Entry 8BED (electron microscopy, 2.03 A resolution); this record covers chains G and Q of the 8 polymer chains in the assembly.

Chain G:
Name: NADH dehydrogenase [ubiquinone] iron-sulfur protein 1, mitochondrial
From: Arabidopsis thaliana
Notes: EC 7.1.1.2
Reference sequence: Q9FGI6 (NDUS1_ARATH); residues 1-748 here = UniProt positions 1-748
Sequence (748 residues; numbered 1 to 748; the number before each row is that of its first residue):
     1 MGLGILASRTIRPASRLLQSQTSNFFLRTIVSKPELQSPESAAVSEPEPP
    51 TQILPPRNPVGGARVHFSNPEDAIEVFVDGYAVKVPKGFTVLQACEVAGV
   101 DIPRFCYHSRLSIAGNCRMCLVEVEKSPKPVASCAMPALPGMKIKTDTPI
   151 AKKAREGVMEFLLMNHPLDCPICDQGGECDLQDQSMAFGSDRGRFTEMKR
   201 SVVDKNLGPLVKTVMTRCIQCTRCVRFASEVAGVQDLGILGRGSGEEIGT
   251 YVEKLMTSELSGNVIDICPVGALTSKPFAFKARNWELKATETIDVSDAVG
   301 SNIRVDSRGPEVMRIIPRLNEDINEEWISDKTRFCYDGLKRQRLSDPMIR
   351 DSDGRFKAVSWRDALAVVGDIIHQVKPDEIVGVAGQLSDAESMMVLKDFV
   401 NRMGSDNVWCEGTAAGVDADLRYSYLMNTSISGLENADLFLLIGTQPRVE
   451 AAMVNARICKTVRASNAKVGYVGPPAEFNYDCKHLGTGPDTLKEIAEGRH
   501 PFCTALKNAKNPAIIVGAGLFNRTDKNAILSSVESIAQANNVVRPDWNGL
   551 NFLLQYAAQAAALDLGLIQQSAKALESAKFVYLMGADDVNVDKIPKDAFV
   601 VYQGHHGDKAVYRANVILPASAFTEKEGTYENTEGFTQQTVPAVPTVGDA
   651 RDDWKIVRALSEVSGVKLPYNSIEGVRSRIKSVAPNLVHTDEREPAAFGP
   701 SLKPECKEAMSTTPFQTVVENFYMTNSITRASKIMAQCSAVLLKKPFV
Disordered / not traced: 1-56, 744-748
Ion coordination: 2Fe-2S cluster Fe: Cys106, Cys117, Cys120, Cys134; 4Fe-4S cluster Fe site 1: His166, Cys170, Cys173, Cys179; 4Fe-4S cluster Fe site 2: Cys218, Cys221, Cys224, Cys268
Small-molecule neighbours:
  - 2Fe-2S cluster (FES): Arg104, Phe105, Cys106, Tyr107, Gly115, Asn116, Cys117, Arg118, Met119, Cys120, Cys134
  - 4Fe-4S cluster (SF4), molecule 1: His166, Pro167, Asp169, Cys170, Cys173, Gln175, Gly176, Cys179, Leu181, Gln182, Val270, Gly271
  - 4Fe-4S cluster (SF4), molecule 2: Met215, Cys218, Ile219, Gln220, Cys221, Thr222, Arg223, Cys224, Ile248, Cys268, Pro269, Val270, Ala272, Leu273

Chain Q:
Name: NADH dehydrogenase [ubiquinone] iron-sulfur protein 4, mitochondrial
From: Arabidopsis thaliana
Reference sequence: Q9FJW4 (NDUS4_ARATH); numbering as in UniProt (aligned over 1-154)
Sequence (154 residues; each row starts with the number of its first residue):
     1 MALCATTQRTIRIAATLRRVARPFATDAVVESDYKRGEIGKVSGIPEEHL
    51 SRKVIIYSPARTATQSGSGKLGKWKINFVSTLKWENPLMGWTSTGDPYAN
   101 VGDSALAFDSEEAAKSFAERHGWDYKVKKPNTPLLKVKSYSDNFKWKGNP
   151 QPEN
Disordered / not traced: 1-46, 152-154

How chain G and chain Q interact:
Pairs across the interface (63):
  Val60(G) - Ser68(Q)
  Gly61(G) - Pro133(Q)
  Gly62(G) - Thr132(Q)
  Ala63(G) - Pro133(Q)
  Ala63(G) - Leu135(Q)  hydrophobic
  Arg64(G) - Thr132(Q)  hydrogen bond (side chain-backbone)
  Arg64(G) - Pro133(Q)  hydrogen bond (backbone-backbone)
  Arg64(G) - Leu134(Q)
  Arg64(G) - Leu135(Q)  hydrogen bond (backbone-backbone)
  Lys87(G) - Val137(Q)
  Gly88(G) - Val137(Q)
  Gly88(G) - Lys138(Q)
  Phe89(G) - Leu135(Q)  hydrophobic
  Phe89(G) - Val137(Q)  hydrophobic
  Thr90(G) - Lys138(Q)
  Gln93(G) - Lys136(Q)  hydrogen bond (side chain-backbone)
  Val97(G) - Leu135(Q)  hydrophobic
  Asp101(G) - Ser68(Q)  hydrogen bond (side chain-backbone)
  Arg104(G) - Ser66(Q)
  Tyr107(G) - Lys138(Q)
  Ser109(G) - Lys138(Q)  hydrogen bond (backbone-side chain)
  Leu111(G) - Lys138(Q)  hydrogen bond (backbone-side chain)
  Ser112(G) - Asn143(Q)
  Ile113(G) - Ser139(Q)
  Ile113(G) - Tyr140(Q)
  Ile113(G) - Asn143(Q)  hydrogen bond (backbone-side chain)
  Gln175(G) - Thr64(Q)  hydrogen bond (side chain-backbone)
  Glu178(G) - Thr64(Q)  hydrogen bond
  Glu178(G) - Gln65(Q)
  Cys179(G) - Gln65(Q)  hydrogen bond (backbone-side chain)
  Asp180(G) - Gln65(Q)  hydrogen bond (backbone-side chain)
  Asp180(G) - Ser66(Q)  hydrogen bond (side chain-backbone)
  Asp183(G) - Gln65(Q)
  Arg223(G) - Ser66(Q)  hydrogen bond
  Asp266(G) - Ala63(Q)
  Lys288(G) - Ser80(Q)
  Glu291(G) - Tyr57(Q)
  Glu291(G) - Pro59(Q)
  Glu291(G) - Ala60(Q)  hydrogen bond (side chain-backbone)
  Asn302(G) - Asn131(Q)  hydrogen bond
  Arg304(G) - Thr62(Q)  hydrogen bond
  Gly309(G) - Lys83(Q)
  Gly309(G) - Thr92(Q)
  Pro310(G) - Lys83(Q)
  Pro310(G) - Thr92(Q)
  Pro317(G) - Ala63(Q)
  Leu319(G) - Asn131(Q)  hydrogen bond (backbone-side chain)
  Leu319(G) - Thr132(Q)
  Leu319(G) - Pro133(Q)
  Asn320(G) - Asn131(Q)
  Glu321(G) - Thr132(Q)
  Glu321(G) - Pro133(Q)
  Glu321(G) - Leu134(Q)  hydrogen bond (side chain-backbone)
  Glu326(G) - Arg61(Q)  salt bridge
  Gln639(G) - Lys128(Q)
  Val641(G) - Asn77(Q)
  Val641(G) - Lys128(Q)
  Pro642(G) - Thr81(Q)
  Ala643(G) - Thr81(Q)
  Val644(G) - Thr81(Q)
  Pro645(G) - Thr81(Q)
  Pro645(G) - Lys83(Q)
  Glu674(G) - Lys53(Q)  salt bridge
Other interface residues (no listed pair), chain G (52 interface residues in all): Val65, His66, His108, Ala114, Ala135, Ile316, Arg318, Thr640, Thr690
Other interface residues (no listed pair), chain Q (34 interface residues in all): Ser58, Gly67, Leu71, Leu82, Glu85, Lys126

In short:
52 residues of chain G and 34 residues of chain Q are in contact; the contacts include 19 hydrogen bonds and 2
salt bridges. Polar contacts include Glu326(G)-Arg61(Q), Glu674(G)-Lys53(Q) and Arg64(G)-Thr132(Q). Ligands of
chain G: 2Fe-2S cluster and 4Fe-4S cluster.
Chain G is NADH dehydrogenase [ubiquinone] iron-sulfur protein 1, mitochondrial and chain Q is NADH
dehydrogenase [ubiquinone] iron-sulfur protein 4, mitochondrial, both from Arabidopsis thaliana; the
structure, Cryo-EM structure of the Arabidopsis thaliana I+III2 supercomplex (CI peripheral tip), was
determined by electron microscopy, deposited together with 8BEE, 8BEF, 8BEH, 8BEL, 8BEP, 8BPX, 8BQ5 and 8BQ6.
